Entry 5ECT (X-ray diffraction, 1.30 A resolution); this record covers chain A.

Chain A:
Molecule: Deoxyuridine 5'-triphosphate nucleotidohydrolase
Organism: Mycobacterium tuberculosis
Notes: EC 3.6.1.23; engineered mutation(s): G143STOP
UniProtKB: P9WNS5 (DUT_MYCTU); numbering as in UniProt (aligned over 1-142)
Sequence (162 residues; each row starts with the number of its first residue; numbers below 1 keep their minus sign (Met-19 is residue -19)):
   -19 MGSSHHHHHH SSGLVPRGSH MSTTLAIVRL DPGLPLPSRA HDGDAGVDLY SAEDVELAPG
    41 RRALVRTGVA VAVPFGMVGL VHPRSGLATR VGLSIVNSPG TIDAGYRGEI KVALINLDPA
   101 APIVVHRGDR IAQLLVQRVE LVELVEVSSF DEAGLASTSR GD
Disordered / not traced: -19 to -9, 134-137, 142
Differences from the reference sequence: initiating methionine (-19); expression tag (-18 to 0)
Residues lining bound ligands: DUP (2'-deoxyuridine 5'-alpha,beta-imido-triphosphate): Ala20, Val61, Pro63, Arg64, Ser65, Gly66, Asn77, Gly80, Thr81, Ile82, Asp83, Tyr86, Glu89, Ile90, Lys91, Gln113, Arg140
Reported in the primary citation:
  - binding site for DUP: Arg64, Arg140
  - conformationally variable residues (order/disorder transition): Arg64, Gly134 to Ser137
  - interface residues: Ser139, Arg140
  - catalytic residues: Asp83 (citing earlier work)
  - catalytic residues: Arg64 (from molecular simulation)

Overview:
Bound to chain A: compound DUP. From the paper: catalytic residues Asp83 and Arg64; a binding site for DUP at
Arg64 and Arg140.
Chain A is Deoxyuridine 5'-triphosphate nucleotidohydrolase (Mycobacterium tuberculosis); the structure,
Mycobacterium tuberculosis dUTPase G143STOP mutant, was determined by X-ray diffraction together with 5EDD
from the same study.
